2B1J - chains A and C; structure by X-ray diffraction, 2.40 A resolution.

# Chain A
Name: Chemotaxis protein cheY
From: Escherichia coli
UniProtKB: P0AE67 (CHEY_ECOLI); residues 2-129 here correspond to UniProt positions 1-128 (UniProt number = residue number - 1)
Amino-acid sequence (128 residues; row label = number of the first residue in the row):
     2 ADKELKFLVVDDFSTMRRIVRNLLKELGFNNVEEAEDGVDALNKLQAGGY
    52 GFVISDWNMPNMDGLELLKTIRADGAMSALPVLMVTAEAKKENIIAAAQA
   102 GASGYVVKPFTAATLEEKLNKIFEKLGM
Swiss-Prot annotation at these positions:
  - binding site (Mg(2+)): D13
Ion coordination: Mg2+: D13, D57, N59
What the authors report for this chain:
  - Mg2+ coordination: D13, D57, N59
  - Mg2+ coordination through a water molecule: D12
  - contacts within the chain: E89-N94 (hydrogen bond), E89-Y106 (hydrogen bond), T87-E89, I95-Y106, D12-K109 (salt bridge)
  - conformationally variable residues (loop rearrangement, side-chain flip): N59, T87 to K91, Y106

# Chain C
Name: Flagellar motor switch protein fliM
Notes: fragment: N-Terminus
UniProtKB: P06974 (FLIM_ECOLI); numbering as in UniProt (aligned over 1-16)
Amino-acid sequence (16 residues; row label = number of the first residue in the row):
     1 MGDSILSQAEIDALLN
Disordered / not traced: 1

# How chain A and chain C interact
Pairs across the interface (24; chain A residue first):
  A90(A) - S4(C)
  A90(A) - I5(C)
  A90(A) - L6(C)  hydrogen bond (backbone-backbone)
  A90(A) - I11(C)  hydrophobic
  K91(A) - D3(C)
  K91(A) - S4(C)
  K92(A) - S4(C)  hydrogen bond (backbone-backbone)
  K92(A) - L6(C)
  E93(A) - G2(C)
  E93(A) - D3(C)  hydrogen bond (side chain-backbone)
  I95(A) - I11(C)  hydrophobic
  I95(A) - L14(C)  hydrophobic
  I95(A) - L15(C)  hydrophobic
  I96(A) - L14(C)  hydrophobic
  A99(A) - L15(C)  hydrophobic
  G105(A) - L15(C)
  Y106(A) - Q8(C)
  Y106(A) - I11(C)  hydrophobic
  Y106(A) - L15(C)
  V108(A) - Q8(C)
  V108(A) - I11(C)  hydrophobic
  K119(A) - Q8(C)
  K119(A) - D12(C)  salt bridge
  K122(A) - N16(C)  hydrogen bond
Interface residues without a listed pair, chain A (13 interface residues in all): V107
From the paper, about this interface:
  - specific contacts: K122(A)-N16(C) (hydrogen bond)

# Summary
The interface between chain A and chain C involves 13 residues on one side and 11 on the other; the contacts
include 4 hydrogen bonds and 1 salt bridge. Polar contacts include K119(A)-D12(C), E93(A)-D3(C) and
K122(A)-N16(C). The paper describes a hydrogen bond between K122(A) and N16(C). The paper reports Mg2+
coordination by D13(A), D57(A) and N59(A); water-mediated Mg2+ coordination by D12(A).
Chain A is Chemotaxis protein cheY (Escherichia coli) and chain C is Flagellar motor switch protein fliM; the
structure, Crystal Structure of Unphosphorylated CheY Bound to the N-Terminus of FliM, was determined by X-ray
diffraction.
